5Y2O - chain A; structure by X-ray diffraction, 1.80 A resolution.

== Chain A ==
Protein: Peroxisome proliferator-activated receptor gamma
Organism: Homo sapiens
UniProtKB: P37231 (PPARG_HUMAN); residues 207-477 here correspond to UniProt positions 235-505 (UniProt number = residue number + 28)
Chain sequence (294 residues; row label = number of the first residue in the row):
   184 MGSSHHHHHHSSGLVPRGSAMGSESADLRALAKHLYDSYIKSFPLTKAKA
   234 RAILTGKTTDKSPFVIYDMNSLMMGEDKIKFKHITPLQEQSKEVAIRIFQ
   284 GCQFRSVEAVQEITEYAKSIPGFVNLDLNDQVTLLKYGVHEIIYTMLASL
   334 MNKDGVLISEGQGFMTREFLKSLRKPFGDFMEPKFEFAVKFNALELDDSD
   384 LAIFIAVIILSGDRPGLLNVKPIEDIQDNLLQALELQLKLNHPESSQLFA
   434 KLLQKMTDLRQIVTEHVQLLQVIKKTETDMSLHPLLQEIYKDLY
Disordered / not traced: 184-206, 264-272
Differences from the reference sequence: expression tag (184-206)
Residues lining bound ligands: Pioglitazone (8N6; (5S)-5-[[4-[2-(5-ethylpyridin-2-yl)ethoxy]phenyl]methyl]-1,3-thiazolidine-2,4-dione): Ile-281, Phe-282, Gly-284, Cys-285, Gln-286, Arg-288, Ser-289, His-323, Ile-326, Tyr-327, Leu-330, Val-339, Leu-340, Ile-341, Met-348, Phe-363, Met-364, His-449, Leu-453, Leu-469, Tyr-473
Swiss-Prot annotation at these positions:
  - motif: Pro-467 to Asp-475 (9aaTAD)
  - binding site (rosiglitazone): Gln-286 to Ser-289, His-323, His-449, Tyr-473
  - cross-link: Lys-224 (Glycyl lysine isopeptide (Lys-Gly) (interchain with G-Cter in ubiquitin))
From the paper describing this entry:
  - binding site for Pioglitazone: Ser-289, His-323, His-449, Tyr-473

== In short ==
Bound to chain A: Pioglitazone. UniProt lists 7 rosiglitazone-binding residues. The paper reports a binding
site for Pioglitazone at Ser-289, His-323 and His-449 among others.
Chain A is Peroxisome proliferator-activated receptor gamma (Homo sapiens); the structure, Structure of
PPARgamma ligand binding domain-pioglitazone complex, was determined by X-ray diffraction, deposited together
with 5Y2T.
